2RCR - chains L and M of the 3 polymer chains in the assembly; structure by X-ray diffraction, 3.10 A resolution.

== Chain L ==
Name: Photosynthetic reaction center (L subunit)
Source organism: Rhodobacter sphaeroides
UniProtKB: P02954 (RCEL_RHOSH); residues 1-281 here = UniProt positions 1-281
Chain sequence (281 residues; each row starts with the number of its first residue):
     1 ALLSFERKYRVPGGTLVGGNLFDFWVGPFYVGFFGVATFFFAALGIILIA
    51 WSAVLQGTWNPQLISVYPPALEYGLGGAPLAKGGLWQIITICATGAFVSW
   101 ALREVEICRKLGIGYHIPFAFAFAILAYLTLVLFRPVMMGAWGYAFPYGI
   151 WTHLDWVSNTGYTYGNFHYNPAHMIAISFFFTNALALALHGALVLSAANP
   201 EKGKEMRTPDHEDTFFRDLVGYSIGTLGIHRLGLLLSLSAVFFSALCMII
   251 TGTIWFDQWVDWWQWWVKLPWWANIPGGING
Disordered / not traced: 279-281
Ion coordination: Fe ion: His190, His230 (shared with His217(M), Glu232(M), His264(M) of chain M)
Ligand contacts:
  - bacteriochlorophyll a (BCL), molecule 1: Phe97, Ala124, Ile125, Ala127, Tyr128, Trp156, Val157, Ser158, Thr160, Gly161, Tyr162, Phe167, His168, His173, Ala176, Ile177, Phe180, Phe181, Val241, Ser244, Met248
  - bacteriochlorophyll a (BCL), molecule 2: Tyr128, Leu131, Phe146, Ile150, Trp151, His153, Leu154, Trp156, Val157
  - bacteriochlorophyll a (BCL), molecule 3: Val157, Tyr162, His168, Phe181
  - bacteriochlorophyll a (BCL), molecule 4: His168, Met174, Ile177, Ser178, Thr182, Val220
  - bacteriopheophytin a (BPH), molecule 1: Phe41, Ala42, Gly45, Ile49, Ala93, Ala96, Phe97, Trp100, Glu104, Ile117, Ala120, Phe121, Ala124, Tyr128, Tyr148, Gly149, Ile150, Ser237, Leu238, Val241
  - bacteriopheophytin a (BPH), molecule 2: Phe181, Ala184, Leu185, Ala188, Leu189, Phe216
  - UQ (Coenzyme Q10, (2Z,6E,10Z,14E,18E,22E,26Z)-isomer): Leu185, His190, Leu193, Val194, Glu212, Asp213, Phe215, Phe216, Val220, Ser223, Ile224, Gly225, Thr226, Ile229

== Chain M ==
Name: Photosynthetic reaction center (M subunit)
Source organism: Rhodobacter sphaeroides
UniProtKB: P02953 (RCEM_RHOSH); the construct lacks a stretch of the UniProt sequence, so the offset changes along the chain: 1-29 = UniProt 1-29; 30-105 = UniProt 31-106; 106-305 = UniProt 108-307
Chain sequence (307 residues; row label = number of the first residue in the row):
     1 AEYQNIFSQVQVRGPADLGMTEDVNLANR
   29A S
    30 GVGPFSTLLGWFGNAQLGPIYLGSLGVLSLFSGLMWFFTIGIWFWYQAGW
    80 NPAVFLRDLFFFSLEPPAPEYGLSFA
  105A A
   106 PLKEGGLWLIASFFMFVAVWSWWGRTYLRAQALGMGKHTAWAFLSAIWLW
   156 MVLGFIRPILMGSWSEAVPYGIFSHLDWTNNFSLVHGNLFYNPFHGLSIA
   206 FLYGSALLFAMHGATILAVSRFGGERELEQIADRGTAAERAALFWRWTMG
   256 FNATMEGIHRWAIWMAVLVTLTGGIGILLSGTVVDNWYVWGQNHGMAPLN
Disordered / not traced: 304-305
Ion coordination: bacteriochlorophyll a Mg site 1 near His180 (its only coordinating residue here); bacteriochlorophyll a Mg site 2 near His200 (its only coordinating residue here); Fe ion: His217, Glu232, His264 (shared with His190(L), His230(L) of chain L)
Ligand contacts:
  - bacteriochlorophyll a (BCL), molecule 1: Trp65, Met120, Val124, Phe148, Ala151, Ile152, Leu154, Trp155, Leu158, Trp183, Thr184, Asn185, Phe187, Ser188, Asn193, Leu194, Phe195, His200, Ser203, Ile204, Leu207, Tyr208, Thr275, Gly278, Ile282
  - bacteriochlorophyll a (BCL), molecule 2: Met120, Trp155, Leu158, Val173, His180, Leu181, Trp183, Thr184
  - bacteriochlorophyll a (BCL), molecule 3: Phe195, Gly201, Leu202, Ile204, Ala205, Phe206, Tyr208, Leu212, Met270
  - bacteriopheophytin a (BPH), molecule 1: Ser58, Leu63, Trp65, Phe66, Val124, Trp127, Thr131, Thr144, Ala147, Phe148, Ala151, Ala271, Val272, Thr275
  - bacteriopheophytin a (BPH), molecule 2: Tyr208, Ala211, Leu212, Ala215, Met216, Trp250, Thr253, Met254
  - UQ (Coenzyme Q10, (2Z,6E,10Z,14E,18E,22E,26Z)-isomer), molecule 1: Ile49, Leu51, Leu59, Trp127, Arg130
  - UQ, molecule 2: Leu212, Leu213, Met216, His217, Thr220, Ile221, Ala243, Ala246, Ala247, Trp250, Met254, Gly255, Phe256, Asn257, Ala258, Thr259, Met260, Ile263, Trp266, Met270

== Interface between chain L and chain M ==
Residue-residue contacts - 153 pairs, chain L then chain M:
  Phe5(L) - Arg239(M)
  Phe5(L) - Glu244(M)
  Phe5(L) - Leu248(M)  hydrophobic
  Glu6(L) - Leu248(M)
  Glu6(L) - Arg251(M)
  Glu6(L) - Trp252(M)  hydrogen bond
  Tyr9(L) - Thr241(M)  hydrogen bond
  Tyr9(L) - Glu244(M)  hydrogen bond
  Tyr9(L) - Arg245(M)
  Tyr9(L) - Leu248(M)  hydrophobic
  Tyr9(L) - Trp252(M)
  Arg10(L) - Trp252(M)
  Trp25(L) - Trp252(M)
  Pro28(L) - Arg251(M)
  Pro28(L) - Trp252(M)
  Phe29(L) - Trp252(M)
  Phe29(L) - Thr253(M)
  Phe29(L) - Met254(M)
  Phe29(L) - Gly255(M)
  Tyr30(L) - Trp252(M)  hydrogen bond (backbone-backbone)
  Gln62(L) - Met301(M)
  Leu63(L) - Ala302(M)
  Trp100(L) - Thr253(M)
  Arg103(L) - Thr253(M)  hydrogen bond (side chain-backbone)
  Glu104(L) - Phe249(M)
  Glu104(L) - Trp250(M)
  Ile107(L) - Phe249(M)  hydrophobic
  Ile107(L) - Trp252(M)  hydrophobic
  Ile107(L) - Thr253(M)
  Cys108(L) - Phe249(M)  hydrophobic
  Leu111(L) - Arg245(M)  hydrogen bond (backbone-side chain)
  Leu111(L) - Leu248(M)  hydrophobic
  Leu111(L) - Trp252(M)  hydrophobic
  Gly112(L) - Arg226(M)  hydrogen bond (backbone-side chain)
  Ile113(L) - Ala223(M)
  Ile113(L) - Val224(M)  hydrophobic
  Ile113(L) - Arg245(M)
  Gly114(L) - Ala223(M)  hydrogen bond (backbone-backbone)
  His116(L) - Glu2(M)  salt bridge
  His116(L) - Ala219(M)
  His116(L) - Leu222(M)
  His116(L) - Ala223(M)
  Ile117(L) - Ala219(M)  hydrophobic
  Ile117(L) - Thr220(M)
  Ile117(L) - Phe249(M)  hydrophobic
  Ile117(L) - Trp250(M)  hydrophobic
  Trp151(L) - Phe195(M)
  Trp151(L) - Tyr196(M)  hydrophobic
  Trp151(L) - Met301(M)
  Trp151(L) - Ala302(M)
  Trp151(L) - Pro303(M)
  Thr152(L) - Pro303(M)
  Leu154(L) - Phe195(M)  hydrophobic
  Val157(L) - Phe195(M)  hydrophobic
  Ser158(L) - Asn193(M)
  Asn166(L) - Asn185(M)  hydrogen bond
  His168(L) - Thr184(M)
  Tyr169(L) - Phe178(M)  hydrophobic
  Tyr169(L) - Asp182(M)  hydrogen bond
  Phe180(L) - Leu207(M)  hydrophobic
  Phe180(L) - Tyr208(M)  hydrophobic
  Asn183(L) - Phe214(M)
  Ala184(L) - Leu207(M)  hydrophobic
  Ala184(L) - Ala271(M)
  Leu187(L) - Phe214(M)  hydrophobic
  Leu187(L) - Ala267(M)  hydrophobic
  Leu187(L) - Ile268(M)
  Ala188(L) - Ala271(M)  hydrophobic
  Leu189(L) - Thr144(M)
  His190(L) - His217(M)  hydrogen bond
  His190(L) - Glu232(M)  salt bridge
  His190(L) - His264(M)  hydrogen bond
  Gly191(L) - His264(M)
  Ala192(L) - His143(M)
  Ala192(L) - Thr144(M)
  Ala192(L) - Ala147(M)  hydrophobic
  Val194(L) - His264(M)
  Leu195(L) - His143(M)
  Leu195(L) - Glu261(M)
  Leu195(L) - Arg265(M)
  Leu195(L) - Ile268(M)  hydrophobic
  Ser196(L) - Met140(M)
  Ser196(L) - Gly141(M)  hydrogen bond (side chain-backbone)
  Ser196(L) - Lys142(M)
  Ser196(L) - His143(M)
  Ala197(L) - Met140(M)  hydrophobic
  Ala197(L) - Leu233(M)  hydrophobic
  Ala198(L) - Leu233(M)  hydrophobic
  Ala198(L) - Ile236(M)  hydrophobic
  Glu201(L) - Gln136(M)  hydrogen bond
  Met206(L) - Leu233(M)
  Met206(L) - Ala237(M)  hydrophobic
  Arg207(L) - Met20(M)
  Arg207(L) - Gly139(M)
  Arg207(L) - Leu233(M)
  His211(L) - Leu138(M)  hydrogen bond (side chain-backbone)
  His211(L) - Met140(M)
  Glu212(L) - Met140(M)
  Thr214(L) - Gly19(M)  hydrogen bond (side chain-backbone)
  Phe215(L) - Ala135(M)  hydrophobic
  Phe215(L) - Leu138(M)  hydrophobic
  Phe215(L) - Met140(M)  hydrophobic
  Phe215(L) - Thr144(M)
  Arg217(L) - Asp17(M)  salt bridge
  Arg217(L) - Asn43(M)
  Arg217(L) - Gln45(M)  hydrogen bond
  Arg217(L) - Pro48(M)
  Arg217(L) - Ile49(M)
  Asp218(L) - Leu18(M)
  Asp218(L) - Asn28(M)
  Asp218(L) - Pro48(M)
  Asp218(L) - Tyr50(M)  hydrogen bond
  Asp218(L) - Arg134(M)
  Leu219(L) - Arg130(M)  hydrogen bond (backbone-side chain)
  Val220(L) - Ile49(M)
  Gly221(L) - Gly47(M)  hydrogen bond (backbone-backbone)
  Gly221(L) - Pro48(M)
  Gly221(L) - Ile49(M)
  Tyr222(L) - Leu38(M)
  Tyr222(L) - Asn43(M)  hydrogen bond (side chain-backbone)
  Tyr222(L) - Leu46(M)  hydrophobic
  Ile224(L) - Gly42(M)
  Ile224(L) - Asn43(M)  hydrogen bond (backbone-backbone)
  Thr226(L) - Glu230(M)
  Thr226(L) - Arg231(M)
  Leu227(L) - Gln4(M)
  Leu227(L) - Asn5(M)
  Ile229(L) - Phe214(M)  hydrophobic
  His230(L) - His217(M)  hydrogen bond
  His230(L) - Gly218(M)
  His230(L) - Ile221(M)
  His230(L) - Leu222(M)
  His230(L) - Glu232(M)  salt bridge
  Arg231(L) - Gln4(M)  hydrogen bond (side chain-backbone)
  Arg231(L) - Asn5(M)
  Arg231(L) - Ile6(M)
  Arg231(L) - Ser8(M)  hydrogen bond
  Arg231(L) - Trp40(M)
  Arg231(L) - Phe41(M)  hydrogen bond (side chain-backbone)
  Arg231(L) - Leu222(M)
  Leu232(L) - Phe41(M)  hydrophobic
  Gly233(L) - Phe214(M)
  Leu234(L) - Leu222(M)  hydrophobic
  Ser237(L) - Ala211(M)
  Ser237(L) - Ala215(M)
  Trp263(L) - Phe178(M)  hydrophobic
  Trp266(L) - Leu85(M)
  Trp266(L) - Arg86(M)  hydrogen bond (side chain-backbone)
  Trp272(L) - Ala82(M)
  Trp272(L) - Arg86(M)
  Ala273(L) - Ala82(M)
  Ala273(L) - Arg86(M)
  Pro276(L) - Ala82(M)  hydrophobic
Also at the interface, not in a pair above, chain L (87 interface residues in all): Leu2, Leu3, Ser4, Lys8, Lys110, Tyr115, Asp155, Tyr162, Met174, Ala186, Leu193, Thr208, Phe216, Ser223, Val260, Val267
Also at the interface, not in a pair above, chain M (97 interface residues in all): Thr21, Ala44, Val83, Asp87, Phe89, Thr131, Leu181, Leu189, Ser210, Leu213, Ala247, Asn257, Gly300

== In short ==
87 residues of chain L face 97 of chain M across their interface; the contacts include 27 hydrogen bonds and 4
salt bridges. Among the polar pairs are His116(L)-Glu2(M), His190(L)-Glu232(M) and Arg217(L)-Asp17(M).
Here chain L is Photosynthetic reaction center (L subunit) and chain M is Photosynthetic reaction center (M
subunit), both from Rhodobacter sphaeroides. Entry 2RCR (Structure of the membrane-bound protein
photosynthetic reaction center from rhodobacter sphaeroides) was determined by X-ray diffraction.
